PDB entry 6LHA | electron microscopy, 3.56 A resolution | chains A and D of the 4 polymer chains in the assembly

[Chain A]
Molecule: VP1 protein
Source organism: Coxsackievirus A16
UniProt: A0A2S1BJ89 (A0A2S1BJ89_9ENTO); residues 1-297 here correspond to UniProt positions 566-862 (UniProt number = residue number + 565)
Sequence (297 residues; each row starts with the number of its first residue):
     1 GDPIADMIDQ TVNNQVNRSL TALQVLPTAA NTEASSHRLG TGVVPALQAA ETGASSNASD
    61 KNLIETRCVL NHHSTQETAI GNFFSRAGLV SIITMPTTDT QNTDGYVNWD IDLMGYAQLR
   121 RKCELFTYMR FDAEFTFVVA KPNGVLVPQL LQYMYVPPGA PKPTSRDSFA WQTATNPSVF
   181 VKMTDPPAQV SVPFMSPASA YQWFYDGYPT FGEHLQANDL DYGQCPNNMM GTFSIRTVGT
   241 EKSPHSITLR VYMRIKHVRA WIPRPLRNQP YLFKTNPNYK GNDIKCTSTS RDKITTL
Not modelled in the structure: 1, 10-17, 97-101
Residues lining bound ligands: sphingosine (SPH): Ile111, Asp112, Leu113, Met114, Phe135, Tyr155, Val190, Val192, Met195, Tyr201, Trp203, Asn228, Met230, Phe233
Reported in the primary citation:
  - conformationally variable residues (loop rearrangement): Asn108, Asp110, Thr275, Asp292

[Chain D]
Molecule: VP4 protein
Source organism: Coxsackievirus A16
UniProt: A5HX42 (A5HX42_9ENTO); residue numbers follow UniProt; this construct covers 1-69
Sequence (69 residues; each row starts with the number of its first residue):
     1 MGSQVSTQRS GSHENSNSAS EGSTINYTTI NYYKDAYAAS AGRQDMSQDP KKFTDPVMDV
    61 IHEMAPPLK
Not modelled in the structure: 1-12

[How chain A and chain D interact]
Contacting residue pairs (44; chain A residue first):
  Leu20(A) - Asp55(D)
  Thr21(A) - Asp49(D)
  Thr21(A) - Lys51(D)
  Ala22(A) - Asp49(D)
  Leu23(A) - Ser47(D)
  Leu23(A) - Asp49(D)  hydrogen bond (backbone-side chain)
  Gln24(A) - Ser47(D)
  Gln24(A) - Gln48(D)  hydrogen bond (backbone-backbone)
  Val25(A) - Met46(D)
  Val25(A) - Ser47(D)
  Leu26(A) - Met46(D)  hydrogen bond (backbone-backbone)
  Leu26(A) - Gln48(D)
  Pro27(A) - Met46(D)
  Val43(A) - Met64(D)
  Val44(A) - Glu63(D)
  Val44(A) - Met64(D)  hydrogen bond (backbone-backbone)
  Pro45(A) - Glu63(D)
  Ala49(A) - Pro67(D)
  Ala54(A) - Thr54(D)
  Ala54(A) - Val57(D)  hydrophobic
  Ser55(A) - Thr54(D)  hydrogen bond (backbone-backbone)
  Asn57(A) - Ile61(D)
  Asn57(A) - Glu63(D)
  Thr75(A) - Met46(D)
  Gln76(A) - Gln44(D)
  Gln76(A) - Met46(D)  hydrogen bond
  Asn82(A) - Gln44(D)  hydrogen bond
  Arg130(A) - Ala19(D)  hydrogen bond (side chain-backbone)
  Arg130(A) - Glu21(D)  salt bridge
  Phe131(A) - Ala19(D)  hydrophobic
  Asp132(A) - Ser18(D)
  Asp132(A) - Ala19(D)  hydrogen bond (side chain-backbone)
  Asp132(A) - Tyr37(D)
  Ser191(A) - Tyr37(D)  hydrogen bond (side chain-backbone)
  Pro193(A) - Tyr37(D)
  Lys256(A) - Tyr37(D)  hydrogen bond (side chain-backbone)
  Lys256(A) - Ala38(D)
  Lys256(A) - Ala39(D)  hydrogen bond (side chain-backbone)
  His257(A) - Ala19(D)
  His257(A) - Ala39(D)
  His257(A) - Ser40(D)  hydrogen bond (side chain-backbone)
  Arg259(A) - Ser20(D)
  Arg259(A) - Ser23(D)
  Pro263(A) - Phe53(D)
Other interface residues (no listed pair), chain A (36 interface residues in all): Gly42, Leu47, Gln48, Thr52, Gly53, Ser74, Ala79, Gly81, Val192
Other interface residues (no listed pair), chain D (29 interface residues in all): Gly22, Ala41, Pro56, His62, Ala65, Pro66

[Summary]
Chain A and chain D form an interface of 36 and 29 residues respectively; the contacts include 13 hydrogen
bonds and 1 salt bridge. Polar contacts include Arg130(A)-Glu21(D), Leu23(A)-Asp49(D) and Gln76(A)-Met46(D).
Ligands of chain A: sphingosine. From the paper: conformational variability at Asn108(A), Asp110(A) and
Thr275(A) among others.
Chain A is VP1 protein and chain D is VP4 protein, both from Coxsackievirus A16; the structure, The cryo-EM
structure of coxsackievirus A16 mature virion, was determined by electron microscopy, deposited together with
6LHB, 6LHC, 6LHK, 6LHL, 6LHO and 6LHP.
